9FP0 - chains A and G of the 13 polymer chains in the assembly; structure by electron microscopy, 3.37 A resolution.

[Chain A]
Protein: Cellulose synthase catalytic subunit [UDP-forming]
Source organism: Escherichia coli
Notes: EC 2.4.1.12; engineered mutation(s): C-terminal HA-FLAG tag
Chain sequence (908 residues; numbered 1 to 908; the number before each row is that of its first residue):
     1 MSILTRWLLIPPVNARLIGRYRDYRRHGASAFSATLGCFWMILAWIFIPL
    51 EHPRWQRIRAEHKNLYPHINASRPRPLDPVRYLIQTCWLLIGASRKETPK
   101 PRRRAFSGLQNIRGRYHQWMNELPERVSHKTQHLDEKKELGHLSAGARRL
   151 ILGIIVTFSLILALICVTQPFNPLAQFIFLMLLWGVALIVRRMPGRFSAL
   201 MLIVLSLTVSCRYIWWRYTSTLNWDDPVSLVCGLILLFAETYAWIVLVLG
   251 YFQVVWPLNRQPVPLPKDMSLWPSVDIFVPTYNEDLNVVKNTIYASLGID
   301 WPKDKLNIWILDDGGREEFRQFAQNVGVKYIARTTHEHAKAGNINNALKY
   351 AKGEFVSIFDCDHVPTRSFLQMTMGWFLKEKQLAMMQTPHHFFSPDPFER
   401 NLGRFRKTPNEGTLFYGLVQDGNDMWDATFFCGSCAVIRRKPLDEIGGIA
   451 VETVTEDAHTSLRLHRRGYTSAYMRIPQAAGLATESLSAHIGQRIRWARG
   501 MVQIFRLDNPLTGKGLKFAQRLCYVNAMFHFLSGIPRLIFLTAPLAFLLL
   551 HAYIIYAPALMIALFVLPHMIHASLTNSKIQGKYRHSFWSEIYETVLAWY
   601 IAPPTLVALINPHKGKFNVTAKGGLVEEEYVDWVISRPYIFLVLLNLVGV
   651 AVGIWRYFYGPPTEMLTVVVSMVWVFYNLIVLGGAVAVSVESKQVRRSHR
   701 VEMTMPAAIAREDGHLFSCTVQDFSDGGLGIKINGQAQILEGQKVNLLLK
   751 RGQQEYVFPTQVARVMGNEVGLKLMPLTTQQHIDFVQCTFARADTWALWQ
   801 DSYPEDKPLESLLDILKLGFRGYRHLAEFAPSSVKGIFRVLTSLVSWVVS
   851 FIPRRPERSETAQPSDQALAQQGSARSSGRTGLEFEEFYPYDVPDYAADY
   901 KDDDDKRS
Disordered / not traced: 95-104, 137-139, 391-413, 610-634, 795-808, 856-908

[Chain G]
Protein: Cellulose biosynthesis protein BcsG
Source organism: Escherichia coli
Chain sequence (536 residues; row label = number of the first residue in the row):
     1 MTQFTQNTAMPSSLWQYWRGLSGWNFYFLVKFGLLWAGYLNFHPLLNLVF
    51 AAFLLMPLPRYSLHRLRHWIALPIGFALFWHDTWLPGPESIMSQGSQVAG
   101 FSTDYLIDLVTRFINWQMIGAIFVLLVAWLFLSQWIRITVFVVAILLWLN
   151 VLTLAGPSFSLWPAGQPTTTVTTTGGNAAATVAATGGAPVVGDMPAQTAP
   201 PTTANLNAWLNNFYNAEAKRKSTFPSSLPADAQPFELLVINICSLSWSDI
   251 EAAGLMSHPLWSHFDIEFKNFNSATSYSGPAAIRLLRASCGQTSHTNLYQ
   301 PANNDCYLFDNLSKLGFTQHLMMGHNGQFGGFLKEVRENGGMQSELMDQT
   351 NLPVILLGFDGSPVYDDTAVLNRWLDVTEKDKNSRSATFYNTLPLHDGNH
   401 YPGVSKTADYKARAQKFFDELDAFFTELEKSGRKVMVVVVPEHGGALKGD
   451 RMQVSGLRDIPSPSITDVPVGVKFFGMKAPHQGAPIVIEQPSSFLAISDL
   501 VVRVLDGKIFTEDNVDWKKLTSGLHKQHRSPRTQMQ
Disordered / not traced: 1-11, 156-536

[Chain A / chain G interface]
Contacting residue pairs - 15 pairs, chain A then chain G:
  His52(A) - Leu14(G)
  Pro53(A) - Ser13(G)
  Pro53(A) - Leu14(G)
  Arg54(A) - Leu14(G)  hydrogen bond (side chain-backbone)
  Arg54(A) - Trp15(G)  hydrogen bond (side chain-backbone)
  Arg54(A) - Gln16(G)  hydrogen bond
  Leu90(A) - Val140(G)
  Ile91(A) - Ile136(G)
  Ile91(A) - Arg137(G)  hydrogen bond (backbone-backbone)
  Ile91(A) - Phe141(G)  hydrophobic
  Gly92(A) - Arg137(G)
  Ala93(A) - Trp135(G)
  Ala93(A) - Ile136(G)
  Ala93(A) - Arg137(G)
  Leu809(A) - Trp135(G)  hydrophobic
Other interface residues (no listed pair), chain A (9 interface residues in all): Arg113
Other interface residues (no listed pair), chain G (10 interface residues in all): Gln134

[Summary]
Chain A and chain G form an interface of 9 and 10 residues respectively; the contacts include 4 hydrogen
bonds. Among the polar pairs are Arg54(A)-Leu14(G), Arg54(A)-Trp15(G) and Arg54(A)-Gln16(G).
Here chain A is Cellulose synthase catalytic subunit [UDP-forming] and chain G is Cellulose biosynthesis
protein BcsG, both from Escherichia coli. Entry 9FP0 (Cryo-EM structure of the 'crown'less Bcs macrocomplex
for E. coli cellulose secretion in non-saturating c-di-GMP (local)) was determined by electron microscopy
(same publication as 9FMV, 9FMZ, 9FNN, 9FO7 and 9FP2).
